Entry 7V64 (X-ray diffraction, 1.56 A resolution); this record covers chains A and C of the 3 polymer chains in the assembly.

== Chain A ==
Name: 16A fab Light chain
Organism: Mus musculus
Notes: antibody fragment or engineered binder
Sequence (217 residues; each row starts with the number of its first residue):
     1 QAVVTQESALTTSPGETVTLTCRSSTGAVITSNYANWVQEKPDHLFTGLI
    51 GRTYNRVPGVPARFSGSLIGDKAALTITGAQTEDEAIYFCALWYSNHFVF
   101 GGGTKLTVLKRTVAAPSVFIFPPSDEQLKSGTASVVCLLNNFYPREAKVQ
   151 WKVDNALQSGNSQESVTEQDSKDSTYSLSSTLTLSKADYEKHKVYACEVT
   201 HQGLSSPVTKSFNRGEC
Unresolved in the structure: 215-217
Disulfides: Cys22-Cys90, Cys137-Cys197

== Chain C ==
Name: Mucin-1 subunit alpha
Reference sequence: P15941 (MUC1_HUMAN); residues 1-13 here correspond to UniProt positions 145-157 (UniProt number = residue number + 144)
Sequence (13 residues; numbered 1 to 13; the number before each row is that of its first residue):
     1 RPAPGSTAPPAHG
Unresolved in the structure: 1-5
Small-molecule neighbours: 2-acetamido-2-deoxy-beta-D-galactopyranose (NGA): Thr7, Ala8, Pro9, Pro10

== How chain A and chain C interact ==
Pairs across the interface - 11 pairs, chain A then chain C:
  Tyr34(A) - Ala11(C)
  Tyr34(A) - His12(C)
  Tyr34(A) - Gly13(C)
  Asn36(A) - Ala11(C)  hydrogen bond (side chain-backbone)
  Arg52(A) - Pro10(C)  hydrogen bond (side chain-backbone)
  Arg52(A) - Ala11(C)
  Arg52(A) - His12(C)  hydrogen bond (side chain-backbone)
  Arg52(A) - Gly13(C)
  Trp93(A) - His12(C)
  Phe98(A) - Ala11(C)
  Phe98(A) - His12(C)
Also at the interface, not in a pair above, chain C (5 interface residues in all): Pro9

== Overview ==
Chain A and chain C each contribute 5 residues to their interface; the contacts include 3 hydrogen bonds.
Polar contacts include Asn36(A)-Ala11(C), Arg52(A)-Pro10(C) and Arg52(A)-His12(C). Ligands of chain C:
2-acetamido-2-deoxy-beta-D-galactopyranose.
Here chain A is 16A fab Light chain (Mus musculus) and chain C is Mucin-1 subunit alpha. Entry 7V64 (Crystal
structure of Antibody 16A in complex with MUC1 Glycopeptide(GlycoT)) was determined by X-ray diffraction.
